5TZT - chains A and D of the 3 polymer chains in the assembly; structure by X-ray diffraction, 2.89 A resolution.

# Chain A
Protein: Heavy Chain of Fab C47B161
Source organism: Homo sapiens
Notes: antibody fragment or engineered binder
Sequence (226 residues; row label = number of the first residue in the row):
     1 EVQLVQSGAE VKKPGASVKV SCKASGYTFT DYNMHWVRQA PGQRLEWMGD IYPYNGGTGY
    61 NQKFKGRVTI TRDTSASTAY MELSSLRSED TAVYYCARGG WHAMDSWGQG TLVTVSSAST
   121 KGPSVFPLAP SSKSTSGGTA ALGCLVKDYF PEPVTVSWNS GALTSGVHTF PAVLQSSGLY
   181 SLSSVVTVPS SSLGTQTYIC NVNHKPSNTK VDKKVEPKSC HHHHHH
Unresolved in the structure: 218-226
Modified residues: E1 (pyroglutamic acid; PCA)
Disulfide bonds: C22-C96, C144-C200

# Chain D
Protein: Leukocyte surface antigen CD47
Source organism: Homo sapiens
Notes: fragment: extracellular domain
Reference sequence: Q08722 (CD47_HUMAN); residues 1-123 here correspond to UniProt positions 19-141 (UniProt number = residue number + 18)
Sequence (129 residues; each row starts with the number of its first residue):
     1 ELLFNKTKSV EFTFGNDTVV IPCFVTNMEA QNTTEVYVKW KFKGRDIYTF DGALNKSTVP
    61 TDFSSAKIEV SQLLKGDASL KMDKSDAVSH TGNYTCEVTE LTREGETIIE LKYRVVSWFS
   121 PNEHHHHHH
Unresolved in the structure: 112-113, 117-129
Sequence notes: engineered mutation G15 (Cys33 in Q08722); expression tag (124-129)
Modified residues: E1 (pyroglutamic acid; PCA)
Disulfide bonds: C23-C96
Glycans and other covalent adducts: N-acetylglucosamine (NAG) linked to N5, N16
Swiss-Prot annotation at these positions:
  - modified residue: S71 (Phosphoserine)
  - glycosylation (N-linked (GlcNAc...) asparagine): N5, N16, N32, N55, N93

# Interface between chain A and chain D
Pairs across the interface - 15 pairs, chain A then chain D:
  D31(A) - E1(D)
  D31(A) - N27(D)
  D31(A) - R103(D)  hydrogen bond (backbone-side chain)
  Y32(A) - R103(D)
  Y52(A) - E1(D)  hydrogen bond (side chain-backbone)
  Y52(A) - L3(D)
  Y54(A) - L3(D)  hydrophobic
  G100(A) - E1(D)
  G100(A) - T102(D)
  G100(A) - R103(D)
  W101(A) - E1(D)
  W101(A) - E104(D)  hydrogen bond (side chain-backbone)
  H102(A) - E104(D)  salt bridge
  A103(A) - T102(D)
  D105(A) - T102(D)  hydrogen bond
Also at the interface, not in a pair above, chain A (11 interface residues in all): N33, G99
Also at the interface, not in a pair above, chain D (8 interface residues in all): E29, E100

# In short
11 residues of chain A face 8 of chain D across their interface, with 4 hydrogen bonds and 1 salt bridge.
Among the polar pairs are H102(A)-E104(D), D31(A)-R103(D) and Y52(A)-E1(D). N-acetylglucosamine is covalently
linked to N5(D) and N16(D).
Chain A is Heavy Chain of Fab C47B161 and chain D is Leukocyte surface antigen CD47, both from Homo sapiens;
the structure, Crystal structure of human CD47 ECD bound to Fab of C47B161, was determined by X-ray
diffraction.
